7D6X - chains A and B of the 3 polymer chains in the assembly; structure by electron microscopy, 2.88 A resolution.

[Chain A]
Molecule: Succinate dehydrogenase subunit A
Organism: Mycolicibacterium smegmatis
Notes: EC 1.3.-.-
UniProt: A0A0D6G5S3 (A0A0D6G5S3_MYCSM); residues 1-635 here = UniProt positions 1-635
Chain sequence (635 residues; numbered 1 to 635; the number before each row is that of its first residue):
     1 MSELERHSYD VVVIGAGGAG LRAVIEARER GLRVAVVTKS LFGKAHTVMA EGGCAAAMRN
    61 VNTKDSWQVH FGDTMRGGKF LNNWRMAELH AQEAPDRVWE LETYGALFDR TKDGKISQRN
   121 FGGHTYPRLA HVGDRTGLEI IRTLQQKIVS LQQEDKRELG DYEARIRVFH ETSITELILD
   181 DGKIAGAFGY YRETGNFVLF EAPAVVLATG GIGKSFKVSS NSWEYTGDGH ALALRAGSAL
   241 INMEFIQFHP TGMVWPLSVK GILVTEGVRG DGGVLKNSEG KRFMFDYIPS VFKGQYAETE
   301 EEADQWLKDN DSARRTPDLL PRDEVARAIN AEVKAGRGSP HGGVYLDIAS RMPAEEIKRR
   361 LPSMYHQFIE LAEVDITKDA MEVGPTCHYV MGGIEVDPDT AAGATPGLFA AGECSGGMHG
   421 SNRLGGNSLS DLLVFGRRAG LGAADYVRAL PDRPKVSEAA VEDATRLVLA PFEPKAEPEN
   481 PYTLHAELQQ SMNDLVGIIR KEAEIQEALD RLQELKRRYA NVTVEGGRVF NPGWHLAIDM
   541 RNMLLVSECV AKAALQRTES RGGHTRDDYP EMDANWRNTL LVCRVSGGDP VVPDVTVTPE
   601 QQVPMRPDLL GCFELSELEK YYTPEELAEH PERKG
Disordered / not traced: 1-3, 282-315, 632-635
Ligand contacts: FAD (flavin-adenine dinucleotide): Ile14, Gly15, Ala16, Gly17, Gly18, Ala19, Val37, Thr38, Lys39, Ser40, Ala45, His46, Thr47, Met49, Ala50, Glu51, Gly52, Gly53, Thr172, Ser173, Ile174, Ala208, Thr209, Gly210, Ser220, Asn221, Glu224, Tyr225, Asp228, His388, Tyr389, Gly412, Glu413, Arg423, Gly425, Gly426, Asn427, Ser428, Leu429, Leu432

[Chain B]
Molecule: Fumarate reductase iron-sulfur subunit
Organism: Mycolicibacterium smegmatis
UniProt: A0A0D6G6K3 (A0A0D6G6K3_MYCSM); residues 1-249 here = UniProt positions 1-249
Chain sequence (249 residues; row label = number of the first residue in the row):
     1 MATYDAKLRV WRGDDTGGEL HDYTVEVNDG EVVLDIIHRL QATQTPDLAV RWNCKAGKCG
    61 SCSAEINGRP RLMCMTRMST FGEDEVVTVT PLRTFPVMRD LVTDVSFNYE KARQIPSFTP
   121 PKDLQPGEYR MQQEDVNRSQ EFRKCIECFL CQNVCHVVRD HEENKENFAG PRFHMRIAEL
   181 DMHPLDTVDR KEMAQDEFGL GYCNITKCCT EVCPEHIKIT DNALIPMKER VADRKYDPIV
   241 WLGNKLFRR
Disordered / not traced: 1, 241-249
Ion coordination: 2Fe-2S cluster Fe: Cys54, Cys59, Cys62, Cys74; 4Fe-4S cluster Fe: Cys145, Cys148, Cys151, Cys213; 3Fe-4S cluster Fe: Cys155, Cys203, Lys207, Cys209
Ligand contacts:
  - 3Fe-4S cluster (F3S): Cys155, His156, Val157, Pro171, Cys203, Asn204, Thr206, Lys207, Cys208, Cys209, Thr220, Leu224
  - 2Fe-2S cluster (FES): Leu34, Trp52, Asn53, Cys54, Lys55, Gly57, Lys58, Cys59, Gly60, Ser61, Cys62, Leu72, Cys74
  - 4Fe-4S cluster (SF4): Cys145, Ile146, Cys148, Phe149, Leu150, Cys151, Arg172, Met175, Cys213, Pro214, Glu215, Ile219

[Chain A / chain B interface]
Residue-residue contacts - 100 pairs, chain A then chain B:
  Leu41(A) - Val105(B)  hydrophobic
  Leu41(A) - Tyr109(B)
  Phe42(A) - Tyr109(B)  hydrogen bond (backbone-side chain)
  Lys44(A) - Asn53(B)  hydrogen bond (backbone-side chain)
  Lys44(A) - Cys59(B)  hydrogen bond (side chain-backbone)
  Lys44(A) - Gly60(B)
  Lys44(A) - Ser61(B)
  Lys44(A) - Glu147(B)  hydrogen bond (side chain-backbone)
  Val48(A) - Lys58(B)
  Met49(A) - Cys54(B)  hydrophobic
  Glu51(A) - Lys58(B)
  Trp99(A) - Pro126(B)
  Trp99(A) - Gly127(B)
  Glu102(A) - Pro126(B)
  Glu102(A) - Tyr129(B)
  Thr103(A) - Phe118(B)
  Thr103(A) - Pro126(B)
  Thr103(A) - Tyr129(B)
  Tyr104(A) - Phe118(B)
  Gly105(A) - Phe118(B)
  Gly105(A) - Arg143(B)
  Ala106(A) - Arg143(B)
  Leu107(A) - Val136(B)  hydrophobic
  Leu107(A) - Ser139(B)
  Leu107(A) - Gln140(B)  hydrogen bond (backbone-side chain)
  Leu107(A) - His183(B)
  Phe108(A) - Gln140(B)  hydrogen bond (backbone-side chain)
  Asp109(A) - Gln133(B)
  Asp109(A) - Gln140(B)  hydrogen bond
  Arg110(A) - Tyr129(B)
  Arg110(A) - Met131(B)
  Arg110(A) - Gln133(B)
  Lys112(A) - Gln132(B)
  Asp113(A) - Arg130(B)
  Asp113(A) - Gln132(B)
  Gly114(A) - Tyr129(B)
  Gly114(A) - Arg130(B)
  Gly114(A) - Met131(B)  hydrogen bond (backbone-backbone)
  Lys115(A) - Arg130(B)
  Val132(A) - Gln140(B)
  Arg135(A) - Gln140(B)  hydrogen bond (side chain-backbone)
  Arg135(A) - Lys144(B)
  Leu138(A) - Lys144(B)
  Glu139(A) - Arg143(B)  salt bridge
  Arg142(A) - Cys145(B)  hydrogen bond (side chain-backbone)
  Arg142(A) - Ile146(B)
  Arg142(A) - Glu147(B)  salt bridge
  Thr143(A) - Arg143(B)  hydrogen bond
  Gln145(A) - Glu147(B)  hydrogen bond
  Gln146(A) - Arg143(B)  hydrogen bond
  Gln146(A) - Arg176(B)  hydrogen bond
  Val149(A) - Ala112(B)
  Val149(A) - Arg113(B)
  Ser150(A) - Ser117(B)
  Gln152(A) - Arg113(B)
  Gln153(A) - Ala112(B)
  Gln153(A) - Arg113(B)
  Gln153(A) - Gln114(B)
  Gln153(A) - Ile115(B)  hydrogen bond (side chain-backbone)
  Gln153(A) - Ser117(B)  hydrogen bond
  Tyr162(A) - Arg113(B)  hydrogen bond (side chain-backbone)
  Glu163(A) - Arg113(B)  salt bridge
  Glu171(A) - Arg51(B)  salt bridge
  Glu193(A) - Met98(B)
  Lys214(A) - Trp52(B)
  Ser222(A) - Asn53(B)
  Trp223(A) - Trp52(B)
  Trp223(A) - Asn53(B)  hydrogen bond (backbone-backbone)
  Glu224(A) - Asn53(B)
  Trp255(A) - Asn28(B)
  Pro256(A) - Gly30(B)
  Leu257(A) - Asp35(B)
  Leu257(A) - Lys55(B)
  Ser258(A) - Gly30(B)  hydrogen bond (side chain-backbone)
  Ser258(A) - Glu31(B)
  Ser258(A) - Val32(B)
  Ser258(A) - Asp35(B)  hydrogen bond (backbone-side chain)
  Gln367(A) - Ala56(B)
  Glu370(A) - Met75(B)
  Glu370(A) - Arg77(B)  hydrogen bond (backbone-side chain)
  Leu371(A) - Val32(B)  hydrophobic
  Leu371(A) - Cys74(B)
  Leu371(A) - Met75(B)  hydrophobic
  Leu371(A) - Arg77(B)
  Ala372(A) - Gly30(B)
  Glu373(A) - Arg77(B)
  Tyr482(A) - Gln41(B)
  Tyr482(A) - Pro46(B)  hydrogen bond (side chain-backbone)
  Glu525(A) - Asp47(B)
  Gly526(A) - Asp47(B)
  Val529(A) - Arg99(B)  hydrogen bond (backbone-side chain)
  Phe530(A) - Ala49(B)  hydrophobic
  Phe530(A) - Val50(B)
  Phe530(A) - Arg99(B)  hydrogen bond (backbone-side chain)
  Phe530(A) - Val102(B)  hydrophobic
  Asn531(A) - Asp47(B)
  Pro532(A) - Gln41(B)
  Pro532(A) - Pro46(B)
  Pro532(A) - Leu48(B)
  Gly533(A) - Pro46(B)
Other interface residues (no listed pair), chain A (64 interface residues in all): Ser40, Ala45, Glu100, Thr111, Ile262, Ile369, Asn480
Other interface residues (no listed pair), chain B (57 interface residues in all): Asp29, Ala42, Pro116, Pro120, Arg172

[Overview]
64 residues of chain A and 57 residues of chain B are in contact; the contacts include 24 hydrogen bonds and 4
salt bridges. Among the polar pairs are Glu139(A)-Arg143(B), Arg142(A)-Glu147(B) and Glu163(A)-Arg113(B).
Ligands of chain A: flavin-adenine dinucleotide.
Here chain A is Succinate dehydrogenase subunit A and chain B is Fumarate reductase iron-sulfur subunit, both
from Mycolicibacterium smegmatis. Entry 7D6X (Mycobacterium smegmatis Sdh1 complex in the apo form) was
determined by electron microscopy, deposited together with 7D6V.
